PDB entry 6YW5 | electron microscopy, 2.85 A resolution | chains JJ and aa of the 38 polymer chains in the assembly

[Chain JJ]
Molecule: 37S ribosomal protein S10, mitochondrial
Source organism: Neurospora crassa OR74A
UniProt: Q7RYL4 (RT10_NEUCR); numbering as in UniProt (aligned over 1-268)
Sequence (268 residues; numbered 1 to 268; the number before each row is that of its first residue):
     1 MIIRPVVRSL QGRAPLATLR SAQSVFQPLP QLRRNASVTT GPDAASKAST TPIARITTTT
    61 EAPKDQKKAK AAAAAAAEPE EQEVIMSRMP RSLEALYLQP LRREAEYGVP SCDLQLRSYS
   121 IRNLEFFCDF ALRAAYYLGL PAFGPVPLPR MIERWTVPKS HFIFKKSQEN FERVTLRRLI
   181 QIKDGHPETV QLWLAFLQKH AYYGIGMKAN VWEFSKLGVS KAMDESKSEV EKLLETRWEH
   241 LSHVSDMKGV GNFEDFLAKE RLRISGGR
Disordered / not traced: 1-80

[Chain aa]
Molecule: 16S rRNA
Source organism: Neurospora crassa OR74A
Sequence (1864 nucleotides; row label = number of the first residue in the row):
     1 GAUGUAAUAA AAAAAAUUUU UUUUAAUUUU AUAUUACAUC AAUAAAAAUA GAUGAGUUUG
    61 GUGAUGGCUC UGAUUGAACA CUGUCCAAAU ACUUGACACA UGCUAAUCGA ACGUUUAAUU
   121 UUGGCCUAAG AAAGGGGUUU CAUCGUGGCU UAAGCUAAGG GGUUUAUUGU GGCUUAAGCU
   181 AAGGUUUAAU CUUUGACUUA AGCGGGUGUU UUAGGGGAAC UUGUGCCCCU AAAACCUCUU
   241 AAUUAAAAGU GGUGUACAGG UGAGUAUAAU AUUUUUUCGC UUAACUUAAA GUGAAGGCAA
   301 AUCCUUCAUA UUGCAAAAGG AUAUCUUAGG CACCUGUUGA AAGGGGCCUA CUUAUAUUAU
   361 AUCCGCUUUA AGAGGAUGAG AAAAGUUUCA GAGAUAGGUA GUUGUUAAGG UCAUGGCUUA
   421 ACAAGCCAAU AAUUCUCUUA GUCGAAGCUG AAAAGGCUGA UCGACCACAU UGGGAAUGAA
   481 AAAAUCCCAA GGCAAAUAGG UACAGCAGUG AGGAAUCUUG GUCAAUGGGC CCACGCCUGA
   541 ACUGGUAACU UGGAGGAAUG AGGGGUCAAC UUUGCAAAUG GAUGAGUGAU CGUUAGAAGA
   601 UCCUUAGUCC CCUGGUCUUC UUGACACAUG AGGUAUAUAC UUCUAGUCCA UAUUGGGGGG
   661 AGACUCCACG UCGAUUUAUC GAGUAAAAUU CUGUAUACAU AUUGAUAAUG ACAAUAUGUA
   721 CAUUUGUCUU GACUAAUUAC GUGCCAGCAG UCGCGGCAAU ACGUAAGAGA CUAGUGUUAA
   781 UCAUCAUAAA UAGGUUUAAA GGGUACUCAG ACGGAAAAAU UCGCCCAAAU AUAGGGGACA
   841 AUUUUUCUAG AGUUUUAUGU AAGAAGGUCG UACUCUAGAG UGGAGAGAUA AAAUUCUGUG
   901 AUACCUAGGG GACGGGUAAA GGCGAAGGCA AUCUUUUAUG UAAAAACUGA CGUCGAAGGA
   961 CGAAGGCAAA GGGAACAAAA AGGAUUAGAU ACCCCAGUAG UCUUUGCAGA CAAUUAUGAA
  1021 UGCCAUAGGU UAGAUUUUUA AUUUAGUCUA UAAAUGAAAG UGUAAGCAUU UCACCUCAAG
  1081 AGUAAGGCGG CAACGCAGGA ACUGAAAUCA CUAGACCGUU UCUGACACCA GCAAUGAAGU
  1141 AUGUUAUUUA AUUCGGUGAC CCACGAAAAA CCUUACCACA AUUUGAAUAU UAAUAAUAAU
  1201 GAUAUUAUUU UUUAUGCUUG AUAUGGCAAG CACUCAAUUU UCCCCUCCCC GUAGGUUUGC
  1261 CGCGGGGGGG GAGAAAAAAG AAAAAUAAUG GAUAAUAUAG UAAAUACCAU AUUCCAACUA
  1321 UAUUUAAUUA UUAAUACAAG UGUUGCACGG CUGUCUUCAG UUGAUGUUGC GAAACUGUGG
  1381 UUCGUUCCAU GGAAUUAACG UAAACCCUUG CUUUAUUUGU AAAUAUUAUA AAGCAGUUCA
  1441 CCUUUAUAUA GGAAAUGAUA AAAGGGAUCA AGACAAGUCA UCAUGGCCUA AAUAUUGUGG
  1501 GCUAUAGACG UGCCACAUUU UCCUAAACAA AGAGAUGCAA AAAUGUGAAU UUUAGCUAAU
  1561 CUCAAAAAAU AGGAUAAAAA UAUACAAGGA UUGUAGUCUG AAAUUCGACU GCAUGAAUAA
  1621 GAAAUUGCUA GUAAUCGUGA AUCACCAUGA CACGGUGAAU AUUCCCUCGG AUUGGUACUA
  1681 ACCACUCGUC ACAUGCUGAA AGGAGUGCGU GCAAUAAGUU UGCUUUUCUG UUAUAAGUAA
  1741 GUAGACAUAU AGGUUUAGAU GUUAUAAUAG GAUCCUUCGU AUGCGCGGCU CUGAUUAGUG
  1801 UUAAGUCGAA AUACGGUUCG UGUAGUGGAA GUUGCACGGG ACUUAUCAAU GUUGAACAAU
  1861 ACGA
Disordered / not traced: 1-47, 126-236, 327-358, 563-667, 1195-1328
Ion coordination: K+ site 1: U58, G753; Mg2+ site 1: U93, G262; K+ site 2: C257, A484; K+ site 3: G262, G264, G441; Mg2+ site 2: A263, G264, G441; Mg2+ site 3: G293, G319; Mg2+ site 4: U402, C417; Mg2+ site 5 near A460 (its only coordinating residue here); Mg2+ site 6: C503, A504; K+ site 4: C523, U526, G527; Mg2+ site 7 near A524 (its only coordinating residue here); Mg2+ site 8 near C534 (its only coordinating residue here); 50 more Mg2+ sites not listed; 14 more K+ sites not listed
What the authors report for this chain:
  - Mg2+ coordination: A1745

[Chain JJ / chain aa interface]
Pairs across the interface (81; chain JJ residue first):
  Arg-102(JJ) with A1415(aa), phosphate contact; U1416(aa), salt bridge to the phosphate
  Asp-113(JJ) with U1418(aa), base contact
  Gln-115(JJ) with U1418(aa), hydrogen bond to the base; A1559(aa), hydrogen bond to the phosphate
  Arg-117(JJ) with A1558(aa), salt bridge to the phosphate
  Ile-121(JJ) with A1431(aa), phosphate contact
  Arg-122(JJ) with A1431(aa), sugar contact; A1432(aa), salt bridge to the phosphate
  Glu-125(JJ) with A1431(aa), hydrogen bond to the sugar
  Phe-143(JJ) with U1416(aa), phosphate contact; U1417(aa), phosphate contact
  Gly-144(JJ) with A1415(aa), phosphate contact; U1416(aa), hydrogen bond to the phosphate
  Pro-145(JJ) with A1415(aa), hydrogen bond to the sugar
  Val-146(JJ) with A1415(aa), sugar contact; U1416(aa), sugar contact; U1417(aa), base contact
  Pro-147(JJ) with A1415(aa), base contact; U1429(aa), hydrogen bond to the sugar; A1430(aa), sugar contact
  Leu-148(JJ) with U1417(aa), base contact; U1429(aa), sugar contact; A1430(aa), sugar contact; A1559(aa), base contact
  Pro-149(JJ) with U1429(aa), sugar contact; A1430(aa), phosphate contact; A1559(aa), sugar contact
  Arg-150(JJ) with A1430(aa), hydrogen bond to the phosphate; A1431(aa), salt bridge to the phosphate
  Ile-152(JJ) with G1532(aa), phosphate contact
  Thr-156(JJ) with A1167(aa), hydrogen bond to the base; C1651(aa), hydrogen bond to the sugar
  Lys-159(JJ) with C1351(aa), hydrogen bond to the sugar; U1352(aa), sugar contact; G1353(aa), salt bridge to the phosphate; U1468(aa), salt bridge to the phosphate
  Ser-160(JJ) with U1352(aa), sugar contact; G1477(aa), base contact
  His-161(JJ) with G1165(aa), hydrogen bond to the sugar; G1350(aa), hydrogen bond to the base; U1478(aa), sugar contact; U1481(aa), salt bridge to the phosphate
  Phe-162(JJ) with G1155(aa), sugar contact; G1156(aa), sugar contact; G1477(aa), sugar contact; U1478(aa), sugar contact
  Ile-163(JJ) with G1155(aa), base contact; G1156(aa), sugar contact; C1164(aa), hydrogen bond to the sugar; G1165(aa), sugar contact; G1477(aa), sugar contact
  Phe-164(JJ) with C1161(aa), phosphate contact; U1352(aa), sugar contact; G1353(aa), sugar contact; G1477(aa), base contact
  Lys-165(JJ) with C1164(aa), salt bridge to the phosphate; G1165(aa), salt bridge to the phosphate; A1650(aa), sugar contact
  Lys-166(JJ) with C1161(aa), salt bridge to the phosphate; C1162(aa), salt bridge to the phosphate
  Ser-167(JJ) with U1352(aa), phosphate contact; G1353(aa), sugar contact
  Gln-168(JJ) with A1167(aa), base contact; A1650(aa), sugar contact; C1651(aa), sugar contact
  Asn-170(JJ) with C1651(aa), phosphate contact; A1652(aa), hydrogen bond to the phosphate
  Leu-176(JJ) with A1431(aa), phosphate contact
  Arg-177(JJ) with A1559(aa), salt bridge to the phosphate
  Arg-178(JJ) with A1430(aa), phosphate contact; A1431(aa), salt bridge to the phosphate
  Leu-179(JJ) with U1417(aa), sugar contact; U1418(aa), base contact
  Gln-181(JJ) with U1417(aa), phosphate contact; U1418(aa), phosphate contact
  Lys-183(JJ) with U1417(aa), salt bridge to the phosphate
  Lys-208(JJ) with A1558(aa), salt bridge to the phosphate
  Arg-268(JJ) with A1535(aa), base contact; U1536(aa), sugar contact; G1537(aa), salt bridge to the phosphate
Interface residues without a listed pair, chain JJ (37 interface residues in all): Asn-210
Interface residues without a listed pair, chain aa (38 interface residues in all): C1160, C1407, A1476, A1533, U1557, U1560

[Overview]
The interface between chain JJ and chain aa involves 37 residues on one side and 38 on the other; the contacts
include 14 hydrogen bonds and 16 salt bridges. Polar contacts include Gln-115(JJ)/U1418(aa),
Thr-156(JJ)/A1167(aa) and His-161(JJ)/G1350(aa). The K+ site 1 is built by U58(aa) and G753(aa). The paper
reports Mg2+ coordination by A1745(aa).
Here chain JJ is 37S ribosomal protein S10, mitochondrial and chain aa is 16S rRNA, both from Neurospora
crassa OR74A. Entry 6YW5 (The structure of the small subunit of the mitoribosome from Neurospora crassa) was
determined by electron microscopy together with 6YWE, 6YWS, 6YWV, 6YWX and 6YWY from the same study.
